3GNA - chains A and D of the 3 polymer chains in the assembly; structure by X-ray diffraction, 2.40 A resolution.

Chain A:
Molecule: V(D)J recombination-activating protein 1
From: Mus musculus
Notes: fragment: Nonamer binding domain:
UniProt: P15919 (RAG1_MOUSE); residues 389-464 here = UniProt positions 389-464
Sequence (96 residues; numbered 369 to 464; the number before each row is that of its first residue):
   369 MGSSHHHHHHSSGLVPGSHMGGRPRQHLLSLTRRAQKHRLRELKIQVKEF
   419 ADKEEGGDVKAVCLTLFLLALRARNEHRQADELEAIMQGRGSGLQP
Unresolved in the structure: 369-388, 457-464
Construct notes: expression tag (369-388)
Curated features (UniProtKB/Swiss-Prot):
  - DNA-binding region: Gly389 to Gln456 (NBD)
  - mutagenesis: Arg391 (R391A: Defects in converting nicked products to hairpins; R391L: Impairs DNA-binding and hairpin formation while maintaining some nicking activity), Arg393 (R393A: Impairs DNA-binding and hairpin formation while maintaining some nicking activity), Arg401 (R401A: Allows robust hairpin activity), Arg402 (R402A: Defects in converting nicked products to hairpins), Lys405 (K405A: Reduced hairpin activity), His406 (H406A: Allows robust hairpin activity), Arg407 (R407A: Impairs DNA-binding and reduces hairpin formation without affecting nicking activity), Asn443 (N443A: Impairs DNA-binding; when associated with A-445), His445 (H445A: Impairs DNA-binding; when associated with A-443)
What the authors report for this chain:
  - binding site for the 14-nt DNA strand: Gly389, Gly390, Arg391, Arg393, Gln394, Arg402, Arg407
  - specificity-determining residues: Gly390, Arg391 (proposed by the authors, not directly observed)
  - contacts within the chain: Gln394-Arg407 (hydrogen bond)
  - self-association interface (contacts with another copy of this molecule); pairs are residue here / residue on that copy: His395-Asp426 (salt bridge), Arg407-Glu423 (salt bridge)
  - binding site for the 14-nt DNA strand (chain D): Lys405, Asn443, His445
  - mutagenesis - R407A: decreased catalytic activity on nicking
  - mutagenesis - R407A: abolished catalytic activity
  - mutagenesis - R391A, R391L, R393A, N443A/H445A: decreased catalytic activity
  - mutagenesis - K405A: decreased catalytic activity (hairpin activity)
  - disease-associated variants - R393C, R393H, S398P, A441V: decreased binding to DNA (proposed by the authors, not directly observed)
  - disease-associated variants - D426G: decreased stability (proposed by the authors, not directly observed)
  - mutagenesis - R407A, N443A/H445A: decreased binding to DNA

Chain D:
Molecule: 14-nt DNA strand
Sequence (14 nucleotides; row label = number of the first residue in the row):
     1 ACTTAACAAAAACC

Interface between chain A and chain D:
Contacting residue pairs - 12 pairs, chain A then chain D:
  Gly389(A) with DC14(D), hydrogen bond to the sugar
  Gly390(A) with DC13(D), hydrogen bond to the base
  Arg391(A) with DA11(D), base contact; DA12(D), base contact
  Pro392(A) with DA12(D), phosphate contact; DC13(D), phosphate contact
  Arg402(A) with DA6(D), base contact
  Lys405(A) with DT3(D), salt bridge to the phosphate; DT4(D), salt bridge to the phosphate
  Arg409(A) with DA5(D), salt bridge to the phosphate
  Lys412(A) with DT3(D), phosphate contact; DT4(D), salt bridge to the phosphate
Other interface residues (no listed pair), chain D (9 interface residues in all): DA10

Summary:
Chain A and chain D form an interface of 8 and 9 residues respectively; the contacts include 2 hydrogen bonds
and 4 salt bridges. Among the polar pairs are Gly390(A)-DC13(D), Gly389(A)-DC14(D) and Lys405(A)-DT3(D). The
paper reports a binding site for the 14-nt DNA strand at Gly389(A), Gly390(A) and Arg391(A) among others;
R393C, R393H and S398P of chain A, among others, reduce binding to DNA; 11 substitutions were tested in all.
Chain A is V(D)J recombination-activating protein 1 (Mus musculus) and chain D is a 14-nt DNA strand; the
structure, Crystal structure of the RAG1 nonamer-binding domain with DNA, was determined by X-ray diffraction
together with 3GNB from the same study.
